Entry 8VMN (electron microscopy, 3.50 A resolution); this record covers chains I and D of the 10 polymer chains in the assembly.

[Chain I]
Protein: Histone H3.2
From: Homo sapiens
Reference sequence: Q71DI3 (H32_HUMAN); residues 0-135 here correspond to UniProt positions 1-136 (UniProt number = residue number + 1)
Sequence (136 residues; numbered 0 to 135; the number before each row is that of its first residue; numbering starts at 0):
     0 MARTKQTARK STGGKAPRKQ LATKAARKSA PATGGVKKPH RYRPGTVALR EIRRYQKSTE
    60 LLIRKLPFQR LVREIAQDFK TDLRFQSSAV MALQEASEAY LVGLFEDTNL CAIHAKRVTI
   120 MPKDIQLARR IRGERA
Disordered / not traced: 0-35
Modified / non-standard residues: Lys4 (N-trimethyllysine; M3L)

[Chain D]
Molecule: 157-nt DNA strand
Sequence (157 nucleotides; numbered 158 to 314; the number before each row is that of its first residue):
   158 GCTGCCGGCG GCTGGAGAAT CCCGGTGCCG AGGCCGCTCA ATTGGTCGTA GACAGCTCTA
   218 GCACCGCTTA AACGCACGTA CGCGCTGTCC CCCGCGTTTA AACCGCCAAG GGGATTACTC
   278 CCTAGTCTCC AGGCACGTCT CAGATATATA CATCCTG

[How chain I and chain D interact]
Contacting residue pairs - 17 pairs, chain I then chain D:
  Lys36(I) - DG172(D)  hydrogen bond to the phosphate
  Lys36(I) - DA173(D)  salt bridge to the phosphate
  His39(I) - DG174(D)  phosphate contact
  Tyr41(I) - DG251(D)  hydrogen bond to the phosphate
  Pro43(I) - DC250(D)  phosphate contact
  Gly44(I) - DC250(D)  hydrogen bond to the phosphate
  Thr45(I) - DC250(D)  phosphate contact
  Val46(I) - DC250(D)  phosphate contact
  Val46(I) - DG251(D)  phosphate contact
  Arg49(I) - DA175(D)  hydrogen bond to the phosphate
  Arg49(I) - DA176(D)  salt bridge to the phosphate
  Arg63(I) - DA258(D)  hydrogen bond to the phosphate
  Arg63(I) - DA259(D)  salt bridge to the phosphate
  Lys64(I) - DA259(D)  phosphate contact
  Leu65(I) - DA259(D)  phosphate contact
  Arg69(I) - DA258(D)  salt bridge to the phosphate
  Arg83(I) - DG268(D)  sugar contact
Also at the interface, not in a pair above, chain I (18 interface residues in all): Arg40, Arg42, Ala47, Lys56, Pro66
Also at the interface, not in a pair above, chain D (12 interface residues in all): DT177, DC249

[Overview]
18 residues of chain I and 12 residues of chain D are in contact; the contacts include 5 hydrogen bonds and 4
salt bridges. Polar pairs include Lys36(I)-DG172(D), Tyr41(I)-DG251(D) and Gly44(I)-DC250(D).
Chain I is Histone H3.2 (Homo sapiens) and chain D is a 157-nt DNA strand; the structure, H3K4me3 nucleosome
bound to PRC2_AJ1-450, was determined by electron microscopy together with 8VMI, 8VMJ, 8VML, 8VNV, 8VNZ, 8VO0
and 8VOB from the same study.
